Entry 5NF0 (X-ray diffraction, 1.27 A resolution); this record covers chains A and C of the 8 polymer chains in the assembly.

== Chain A (and C) ==
Name: Fucose-binding lectin II (PA-IIL)
From: Pseudomonas aeruginosa
Notes: chain C of this document is another copy of the same molecule, construct and numbering; everything in this record applies to it too
UniProt: A0A069Q9V4 (A0A069Q9V4_PSEAI); residues 1-114 here correspond to UniProt positions 2-115 (UniProt number = residue number + 1)
Amino-acid sequence (114 residues; row label = number of the first residue in the row):
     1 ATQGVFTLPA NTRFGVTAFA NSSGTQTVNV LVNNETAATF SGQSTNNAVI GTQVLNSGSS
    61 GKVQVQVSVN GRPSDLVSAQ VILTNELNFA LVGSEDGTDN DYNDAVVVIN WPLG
Metal / ion sites: Ca2+ site 1: Asn21, Asp101, Asn103, Asp104 (together with ZDC) (shared with Gly114(C) of chain C); Ca2+ site 2: Glu95, Asp99, Asp101, Asp104 (together with ZDC); Ca2+ site 3: Gly114 (together with ZDC) (shared with Asn21(C), Asp101(C), Asn103(C), Asp104(C) of chain C)
Residues lining bound ligands: ZDC (3,7-anhydro-2,8-dideoxy-L-glycero-D-gluco-octonic acid): Asn21, Ser22, Ser23, Thr45, Glu95, Asp96, Gly97, Asp99, Asp101, Asn103, Asp104

== Chain A / chain C interface ==
Residue-residue contacts - 48 pairs, chain A then chain C:
  Arg13(A) - Asn46(C)  hydrogen bond
  Gly15(A) - Asn47(C)
  Thr17(A) - Phe19(C)
  Phe19(A) - Thr17(C)
  Asn21(A) - Leu113(C)
  Asn21(A) - Gly114(C)  hydrogen bond (side chain-backbone)
  Thr45(A) - Gly114(C)
  Asn46(A) - Arg13(C)  hydrogen bond
  Asn46(A) - Val54(C)
  Asn47(A) - Gly15(C)
  Asn47(A) - Asn110(C)  hydrogen bond
  Asn47(A) - Leu113(C)
  Val49(A) - Thr52(C)
  Val54(A) - Asn46(C)
  Val77(A) - Leu83(C)  hydrophobic
  Val77(A) - Thr84(C)
  Ser78(A) - Leu83(C)
  Ala79(A) - Leu83(C)  hydrophobic
  Val81(A) - Val81(C)  hydrophobic
  Leu83(A) - Val77(C)  hydrophobic
  Leu83(A) - Ser78(C)
  Leu83(A) - Ala79(C)  hydrophobic
  Thr84(A) - Val77(C)
  Thr84(A) - Tyr102(C)
  Glu86(A) - Asn100(C)
  Leu87(A) - Gly93(C)
  Leu87(A) - Tyr102(C)
  Phe89(A) - Leu91(C)  hydrophobic
  Phe89(A) - Val106(C)  hydrophobic
  Leu91(A) - Phe89(C)  hydrophobic
  Gly93(A) - Leu87(C)
  Asn100(A) - Glu86(C)
  Asp101(A) - Gly114(C)
  Tyr102(A) - Thr84(C)
  Tyr102(A) - Leu87(C)
  Asn103(A) - Pro112(C)  hydrogen bond (side chain-backbone)
  Asn103(A) - Leu113(C)
  Asn103(A) - Gly114(C)  hydrogen bond (side chain-backbone)
  Val106(A) - Phe89(C)  hydrophobic
  Asn110(A) - Asn47(C)  hydrogen bond
  Pro112(A) - Asn103(C)  hydrogen bond (backbone-side chain)
  Leu113(A) - Asn21(C)
  Leu113(A) - Asn47(C)
  Leu113(A) - Asn103(C)
  Gly114(A) - Asn21(C)  hydrogen bond (backbone-side chain)
  Gly114(A) - Thr45(C)
  Gly114(A) - Asp101(C)
  Gly114(A) - Asn103(C)  hydrogen bond (backbone-side chain)
Interface residues without a listed pair, chain A (34 interface residues in all): Ser22, Thr52, Val92, Val108
Interface residues without a listed pair, chain C (34 interface residues in all): Ser22, Val49, Val92, Val108

== In short ==
The chain A/chain C interface involves 34 residues from each chain; the contacts include 10 hydrogen bonds.
Polar pairs include Arg13(A)-Asn46(C), Asn21(A)-Gly114(C) and Asn47(A)-Asn110(C). Bound to chain A: compound
ZDC. Asn21(A), Asp101(A), Asn103(A) and Asp104(A) form the Ca2+ site 1.
Both chains are Fucose-binding lectin II (PA-IIL) (Pseudomonas aeruginosa). Entry 5NF0 (Discovery, crystal
structures and atomic force microscopy study of thioether ligated D,L-cyclic antimicrobial peptides against
multidrug ...) was determined by X-ray diffraction together with 5NES and 5NEY from the same study.
